Entry 5DY0 (X-ray diffraction, 3.00 A resolution); this record covers chains A and E of the 4 polymer chains in the assembly.

== Chain A ==
Protein: TetR family transcriptional regulator
Source organism: Corynebacterium glutamicum
Reference sequence: A0A072Z681 (A0A072Z681_CORGT); residue numbers follow UniProt; this construct covers 1-222
Amino-acid sequence (230 residues; numbered 1 to 230; the number before each row is that of its first residue):
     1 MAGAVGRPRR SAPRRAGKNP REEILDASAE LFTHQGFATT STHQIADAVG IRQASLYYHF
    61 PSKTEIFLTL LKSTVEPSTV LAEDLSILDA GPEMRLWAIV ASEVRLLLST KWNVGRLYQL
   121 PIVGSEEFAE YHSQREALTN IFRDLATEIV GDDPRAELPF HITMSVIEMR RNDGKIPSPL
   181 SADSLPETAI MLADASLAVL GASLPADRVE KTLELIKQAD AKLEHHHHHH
Unresolved in the structure: 1-2, 223-230
Sequence notes: conflict Ile-141 (Val in A0A072Z681); expression tag (223-230)
What the authors report for this chain:
  - binding site for the 26-nt DNA strand: Val-5, Gly-6, Arg-9, Arg-10, Arg-52, Ser-55, Tyr-58, His-59
  - binding site for the 26-nt DNA strand (chain E): Arg-7, Thr-42, Gln-53, Ala-54, Tyr-57, Lys-63
  - contacts within the chain: Arg-9/Glu-23, Arg-15/Glu-30 (salt bridge), Arg-15/Asp-26 (salt bridge)
  - conformationally variable residues (domain motion, helix shift, order/disorder transition): Met-1 to Lys-18, Phe-60 to Lys-63, Pro-77
  - specificity-determining residues: Gln-53, Ala-54, Ser-55

== Chain E ==
Molecule: 26-nt DNA strand
Sequence (26 nucleotides; row label = number of the first residue in the row):
     1 ATTATCTATA GATCTATAGA TAATGC

== Interface between chain A and chain E ==
Pairs across the interface (22):
  Gly-3(A) / DT24(E)  sugar contact
  Val-5(A) / DA23(E)  base contact
  Gly-6(A) / DA22(E)  base contact
  Gly-6(A) / DA23(E)  hydrogen bond to the base
  Arg-7(A) / DA20(E)  base contact
  Arg-7(A) / DT21(E)  hydrogen bond to the sugar
  Arg-7(A) / DA22(E)  hydrogen bond to the base
  Pro-8(A) / DA22(E)  phosphate contact
  Pro-8(A) / DA23(E)  phosphate contact
  Ser-41(A) / DC14(E)  phosphate contact
  Ser-41(A) / DT15(E)  phosphate contact
  Thr-42(A) / DT15(E)  hydrogen bond to the phosphate
  His-43(A) / DT15(E)  base contact
  Gln-53(A) / DT15(E)  base contact
  Gln-53(A) / DA16(E)  hydrogen bond to the base
  Ala-54(A) / DT17(E)  base contact
  Tyr-57(A) / DT15(E)  sugar contact
  Tyr-57(A) / DA16(E)  hydrogen bond to the phosphate
  Tyr-57(A) / DT17(E)  base contact
  Ser-62(A) / DA16(E)  phosphate contact
  Lys-63(A) / DT15(E)  salt bridge to the phosphate
  Lys-63(A) / DA16(E)  hydrogen bond to the phosphate
Also at the interface, not in a pair above, chain A (16 interface residues in all): Ala-4, Thr-40, Pro-61
Also at the interface, not in a pair above, chain E (11 interface residues in all): DA18, DG25

== Summary ==
Chain A and chain E form an interface of 16 and 11 residues respectively; the contacts include 7 hydrogen
bonds and 1 salt bridge. Polar contacts include Gly-6(A)/DA23(E), Arg-7(A)/DA22(E) and Gln-53(A)/DA16(E). From
the paper: a binding site for the 26-nt DNA strand at Val-5(A), Gly-6(A) and Arg-9(A) among others; a binding
site for the 26-nt DNA strand (chain E) at Arg-7(A), Thr-42(A) and Gln-53(A) among others.
Here chain A is TetR family transcriptional regulator (Corynebacterium glutamicum) and chain E is a 26-nt DNA
strand. Entry 5DY0 (Crystal of AmtR from Corynebacterium glutamicum in complex with DNA) was determined by
X-ray diffraction together with 5DXZ and 5DY1 from the same study.
